PDB entry 5E28 | X-ray diffraction, 1.30 A resolution | chain A

# Chain A
Molecule: Carbonic anhydrase 2
Organism: Homo sapiens
Notes: EC 4.2.1.1
UniProt: P00918 (CAH2_HUMAN); the author numbering skips numbers that UniProt does not, so the offset changes along the chain: 4-125 = UniProt 4-125; 127-261 = UniProt 126-260
Amino-acid sequence (257 residues; each row starts with the number of its first residue; note: 1 number in that range is skipped by the numbering (no residue carries it; nothing is unmodelled there)):
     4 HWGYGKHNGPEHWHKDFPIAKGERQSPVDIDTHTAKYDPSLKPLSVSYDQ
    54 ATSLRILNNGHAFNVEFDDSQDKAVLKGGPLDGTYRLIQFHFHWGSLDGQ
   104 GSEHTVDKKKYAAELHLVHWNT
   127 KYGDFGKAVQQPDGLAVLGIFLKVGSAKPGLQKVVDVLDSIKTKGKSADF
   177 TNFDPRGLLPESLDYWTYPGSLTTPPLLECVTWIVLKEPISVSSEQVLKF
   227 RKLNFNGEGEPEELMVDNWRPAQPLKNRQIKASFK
Metal / ion sites: Zn2+: His94, His96, His119 (together with 4'-aminobiphenyl-4-sulfonamide)
Residues lining bound ligands: 4'-aminobiphenyl-4-sulfonamide (BC5): His94, His96, Glu106, His119, Val121, Phe131, Val135, Val143, Ser197, Leu198, Thr199, Thr200, Pro201, Pro202, Trp209
Swiss-Prot annotation at these positions:
  - active site: His64 (Proton donor/acceptor)
  - binding site (Zn(2+)): His94, His96, His119
  - binding site (substrate): Thr199, Thr200
  - site: Tyr7 (Fine-tunes the proton-transfer properties of H-64), Asn62 (Fine-tunes the proton-transfer properties of H-64), Asn67 (Fine-tunes the proton-transfer properties of H-64), Gln92 (Involved in the binding of some activators, including histamine and L-histidine)
  - modified residue (Phosphoserine): Ser166, Ser173
From the paper describing this entry:
  - binding site for 4'-aminobiphenyl-4-sulfonamide: Phe131, Leu198, Thr199, Thr200
  - Zn2+ coordination: His96

# Overview
Bound to chain A: 4'-aminobiphenyl-4-sulfonamide. His94, His96 and His119 form the Zn2+ site. Curated
annotation (UniProt) lists active-site residue His64, 3 Zn2+-binding residues and substrate-binding residues
Thr199 and Thr200. The paper reports a binding site for 4'-aminobiphenyl-4-sulfonamide at Phe131, Leu198 and
Thr199 among others; Zn2+ coordination by His96.
Chain A is Carbonic anhydrase 2 (Homo sapiens); the structure, Crystal structure of human carbonic anhydrase
II in complex with the 4-(4-aminophenyl)benzenesulfonamide inhibitor, was determined by X-ray diffraction
(same publication as 5E2K and 5E2S).
